PDB entry 8GLT | electron microscopy, 6.50 A resolution (low resolution: residue-level contacts below are approximate; hydrogen-bond / salt-bridge calls are withheld) | chains K and Q of the 48 polymer chains in the assembly

[Chain K (and Q)]
Protein: C3-comp_O32-15, polyalanine model
From: synthetic construct
Notes: chain Q of this document is another copy of the same molecule, construct and numbering; everything in this record applies to it too
Amino-acid sequence (338 residues; each row starts with the number of its first residue; numbering starts at 0):
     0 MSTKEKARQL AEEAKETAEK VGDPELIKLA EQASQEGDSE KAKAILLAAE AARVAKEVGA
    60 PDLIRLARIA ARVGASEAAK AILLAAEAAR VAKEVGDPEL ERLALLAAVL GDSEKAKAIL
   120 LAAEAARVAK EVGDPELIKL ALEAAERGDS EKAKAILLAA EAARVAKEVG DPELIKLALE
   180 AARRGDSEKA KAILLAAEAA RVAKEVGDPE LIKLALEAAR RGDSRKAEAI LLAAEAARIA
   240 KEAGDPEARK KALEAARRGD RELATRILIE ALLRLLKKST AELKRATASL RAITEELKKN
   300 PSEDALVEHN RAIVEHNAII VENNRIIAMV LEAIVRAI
Disordered / not traced: 0

[How chain K and chain Q interact]
Residue-residue contacts (4):
  Ile268(K) - Val334(Q)
  Leu289(K) - Val313(Q)
  Pro300(K) - Glu302(Q)
  Ile312(K) - Ile312(Q)
Also at the interface, not in a pair above, chain K (8 interface residues in all): Leu275, Leu282, His308, His315
Also at the interface, not in a pair above, chain Q (8 interface residues in all): Asn309, Asn316, Val320, Ala327

[Overview]
Chain K and chain Q each contribute 8 residues to their interface.
Chain K and chain Q are both C3-comp_O32-15, polyalanine model (synthetic construct); the structure, Backbone
model of de novo-designed chlorophyll-binding nanocage O32-15, was determined by electron microscopy together
with 7UNI from the same study.
